Entry 4KQE (X-ray diffraction, 2.74 A resolution); this record covers chain A.

== Chain A ==
Protein: Glycine--tRNA ligase
From: Homo sapiens
Notes: EC 6.1.1.14
UniProtKB: P41250 (SYG_HUMAN); residues 1-685 here correspond to UniProt positions 55-739 (UniProt number = residue number + 54)
Sequence (693 residues; numbered 1 to 693; the number before each row is that of its first residue):
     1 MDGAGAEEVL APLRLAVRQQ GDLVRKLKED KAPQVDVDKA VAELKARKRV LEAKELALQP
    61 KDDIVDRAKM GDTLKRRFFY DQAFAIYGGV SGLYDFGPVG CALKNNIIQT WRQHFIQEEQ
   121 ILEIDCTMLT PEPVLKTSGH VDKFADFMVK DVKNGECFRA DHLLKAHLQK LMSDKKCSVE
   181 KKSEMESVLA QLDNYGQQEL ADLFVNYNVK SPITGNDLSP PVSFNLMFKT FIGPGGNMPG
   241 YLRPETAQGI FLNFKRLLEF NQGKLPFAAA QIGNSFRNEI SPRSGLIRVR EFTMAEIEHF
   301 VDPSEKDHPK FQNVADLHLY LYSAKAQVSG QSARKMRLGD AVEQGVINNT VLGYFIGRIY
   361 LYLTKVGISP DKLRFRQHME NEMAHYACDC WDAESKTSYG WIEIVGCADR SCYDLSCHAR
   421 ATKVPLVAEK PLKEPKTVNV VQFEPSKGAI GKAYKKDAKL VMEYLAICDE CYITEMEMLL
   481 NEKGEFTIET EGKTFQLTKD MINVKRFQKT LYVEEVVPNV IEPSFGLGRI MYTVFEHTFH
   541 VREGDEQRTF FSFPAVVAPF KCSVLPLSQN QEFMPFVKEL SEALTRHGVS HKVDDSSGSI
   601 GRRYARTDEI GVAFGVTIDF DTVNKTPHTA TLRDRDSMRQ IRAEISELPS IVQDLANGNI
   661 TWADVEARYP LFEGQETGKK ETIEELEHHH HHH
Unresolved in the structure: 1-63, 383-387, 436-441, 510-512, 675-693
Differences from the reference sequence: engineered mutation Gly-71 (Glu125 in P41250); expression tag (686-693)
Swiss-Prot annotation at these positions:
  - binding site (glycine): Glu-245, Glu-296, Glu-522 to Ser-524
  - binding site (ATP): Arg-277 to Glu-279, Arg-288, Val-289, Glu-403, Ile-404, Arg-529
  - modified residue: Lys-150 (N6-acetyllysine), Tyr-399 (Phosphotyrosine), Lys-447 (N6-acetyllysine), Ser-646 (Phosphoserine), Thr-682 (Phosphothreonine)
What the authors report for this chain:
  - disease-associated variants - E71G: increased catalytic activity (citing earlier work)
  - disease-associated variants - C157R: decreased catalytic activity
  - mutagenesis - E71G/C157R, C417A/R420C/C471A, V441P, K447DEL/G448DEL/A449DEL/I450DEL/G451DEL/K452DEL/A453DEL/Y454DEL/K455DEL/K456DEL, G451V, V513P: decreased catalytic activity
  - disease-associated variants - D500N
  - disease-associated variants - D146N (citing earlier work)
  - contacts within the chain: Arg-420/Cys-468
  - mutagenesis - R420C: decreased catalytic activity on oxidation
  - mutagenesis - C417A/R420C/C468A/C471A, C417A/C471A, C468A: unchanged catalytic activity
  - conformationally variable residues (order/disorder transition): Met-383 to Ala-387, Thr-510 to Tyr-512
  - mutagenesis - L432DEL/K433DEL/E434DEL/P435DEL/K436DEL: abolished catalytic activity

== Summary ==
Curated annotation (UniProt) lists 5 glycine-binding residues and 8 ATP-binding residues. From the paper:
C157R, E71G/C157R and C417A/R420C/C471A, among others, reduce catalytic activity; conformational variability
at Met-383 and Thr-510; 13 substitutions were tested in all.
Chain A is Glycine--tRNA ligase (Homo sapiens); the structure, The mutant structure of the human glycyl-tRNA
synthetase E71G, was determined by X-ray diffraction together with 4QEI from the same study.
